Entry 7SBA (electron microscopy, 2.90 A resolution); this record covers chains G and Z of the 14 polymer chains in the assembly.

[Chain G]
Protein: Cas7d
Source organism: Synechocystis sp. PCC 6803
Reference sequence: Q6ZEI6 (Q6ZEI6_SYNY3); residue numbers follow UniProt; this construct covers 1-329
Chain sequence (329 residues; each row starts with the number of its first residue):
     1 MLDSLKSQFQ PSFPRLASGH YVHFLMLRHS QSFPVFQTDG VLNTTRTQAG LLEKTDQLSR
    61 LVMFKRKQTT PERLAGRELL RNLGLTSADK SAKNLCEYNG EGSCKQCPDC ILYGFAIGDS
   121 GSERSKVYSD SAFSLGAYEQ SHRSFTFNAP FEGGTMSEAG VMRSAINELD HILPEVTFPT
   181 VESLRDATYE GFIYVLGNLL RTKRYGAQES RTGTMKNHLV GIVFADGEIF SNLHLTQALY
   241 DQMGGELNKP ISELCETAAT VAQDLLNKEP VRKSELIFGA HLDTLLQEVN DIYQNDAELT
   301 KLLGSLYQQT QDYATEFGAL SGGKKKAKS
Unresolved in the structure: 321-329

[Chain Z]
Molecule: crRNA
Source organism: Synechocystis sp. PCC 6803
Sequence (43 nucleotides; row label = number of the first residue in the row):
     1 ACUGAAACGA UUGUUGUGCC CCUGGCGGUC GCUUUCAAUG CCU

[Chain G / chain Z interface]
Pairs across the interface (18):
  Arg66(G) with U43(Z), salt bridge to the phosphate
  Thr69(G) with U43(Z), phosphate contact
  Thr70(G) with U43(Z), sugar contact
  Arg73(G) with C42(Z), hydrogen bond to the phosphate; U43(Z), salt bridge to the phosphate
  Tyr98(G) with U43(Z), sugar contact
  Tyr113(G) with C42(Z), sugar contact
  Gly114(G) with C42(Z), sugar contact
  Phe115(G) with C41(Z), hydrogen bond to the sugar; C42(Z), sugar contact
  Ala116(G) with C42(Z), base contact
  Gly118(G) with C41(Z), base contact
  Ser122(G) with C41(Z), hydrogen bond to the base
  Glu123(G) with C41(Z), hydrogen bond to the sugar
  Arg124(G) with C41(Z), phosphate contact; C42(Z), phosphate contact
  Ser125(G) with C41(Z), phosphate contact; C42(Z), hydrogen bond to the phosphate
Interface residues without a listed pair, chain G (15 interface residues in all): Asn99
Interface residues without a listed pair, chain Z (4 interface residues in all): A38

[Overview]
15 residues of chain G and 4 residues of chain Z are in contact; the contacts include 5 hydrogen bonds and 2
salt bridges. Polar contacts include Ser122(G)-C41(Z), Phe115(G)-C41(Z) and Glu123(G)-C41(Z).
Chain G is Cas7d and chain Z is crRNA, both from Synechocystis sp. PCC 6803; the structure, Structure of type
I-D Cascade bound to a dsDNA target, was determined by electron microscopy, deposited together with 7SBB.
